3ZE0 - chains A and B of the 5 polymer chains in the assembly; structure by X-ray diffraction, 2.95 A resolution.

== Chain A ==
Name: Integrin alpha-iib
From: Homo sapiens
UniProtKB: P08514 (ITA2B_HUMAN); residues 1-457 here correspond to UniProt positions 32-488 (UniProt number = residue number + 31)
Amino-acid sequence (457 residues; each row starts with the number of its first residue):
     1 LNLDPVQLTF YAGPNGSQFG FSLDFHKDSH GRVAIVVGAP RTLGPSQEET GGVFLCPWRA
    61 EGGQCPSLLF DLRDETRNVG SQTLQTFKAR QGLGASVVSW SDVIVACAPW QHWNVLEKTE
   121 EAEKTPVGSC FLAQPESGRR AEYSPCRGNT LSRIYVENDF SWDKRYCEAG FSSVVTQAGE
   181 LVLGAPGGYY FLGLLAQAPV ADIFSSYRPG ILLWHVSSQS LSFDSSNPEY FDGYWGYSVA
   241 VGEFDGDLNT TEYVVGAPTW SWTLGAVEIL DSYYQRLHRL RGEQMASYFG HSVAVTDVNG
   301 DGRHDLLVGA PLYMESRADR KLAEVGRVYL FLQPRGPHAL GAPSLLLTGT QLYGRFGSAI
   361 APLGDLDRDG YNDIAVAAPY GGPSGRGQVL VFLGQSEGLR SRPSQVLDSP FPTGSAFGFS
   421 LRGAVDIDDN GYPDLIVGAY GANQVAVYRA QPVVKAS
Unresolved in the structure: 456-457
Cystine bridges: C56-C65, C107-C130, C146-C167
Metal / ion sites: Ca2+ site 1: E243, D245, D247, T250, E252; Ca2+ site 2: D297, N299, D301, R303, D305; Ca2+ site 3: D365, D367, D369, Y371, D373; Ca2+ site 4: D426, D428, N430, Y432, D434
UniProt features mapped onto this chain:
  - binding site (Ca(2+)): E243, D245, D247, T250, E252, D297, N299, D301, R303, D305, D365, D367, D369, Y371, D373, D426, D428, N430, Y432, D434
  - glycosylation (N-linked (GlcNAc...) asparagine): N15, N249

== Chain B ==
Name: Integrin beta-3
From: Homo sapiens
UniProtKB: P05106 (ITB3_HUMAN); residues 1-472 here correspond to UniProt positions 27-498 (UniProt number = residue number + 26)
Amino-acid sequence (472 residues; numbered 1 to 472; the number before each row is that of its first residue):
     1 GPNICTTRGV SSCQQCLAVS PMCAWCSDEA LPLGSPRCDL KENLLKDNCA PESIEFPVSE
    61 ARVLEDRPLS DKGSGDSSQV TQVSPQRIAL RLRPDDSKNF SIQVRQVEDY PVDIYYLMDL
   121 SYSMKDDLWS IQNLGTKLAT QMRKLTSNLR IGFGAFVDKP VSPYMYISPP EALENPCYDM
   181 KTTCLPMFGY KHVLTLTDQV TRFNEEVKKQ SVSRNRDAPE GGFDAIMQAT VCDEKIGWRN
   241 DASHLLVFTT DAKTHIALDG RLAGIVQPND GQCHVGSDNH YSASTTMDYP SLGLMTEKLS
   301 QKNINLIFAV TENVVNLYQN YSELIPGTTV GVLSMDSSNV LQLIVDAYGK IRSKVELEVR
   361 DLPEELSLSF NATCLNNEVI PGLKSCMGLK IGDTVSFSIE AKVRGCPQEK EKSFTIKPVG
   421 FKDSLIVQVT FDCDCACQAQ AEPNSHRCNN GNGTFECGVC RCGPGWLGSQ CE
Unresolved in the structure: 1, 467-472
Cystine bridges: C5-C23, C13-C435, C16-C38, C26-C49, C177-C184, C232-C273, C374-C386, C406-C433, C437-C457, C448-C460
Glycans and other covalent adducts: N-acetylglucosamine (NAG) linked to N99, N320, N371
Metal / ion sites: Mn2+ site 1: S121, S123, E220 (shared with 1 residue of chain I); Mn2+ site 2: S123, D126, D127, D251; Mn2+ site 3: D158, N215, D217, P219, E220
UniProt features mapped onto this chain:
  - region: C177 to C184 (Involved in CX3CL1-, NRG1-, FGF1- and IGF1-binding), Q267 to M287 (CX3CL1-binding)
  - binding site (Mg(2+)): S121, S123, E220
  - binding site (Ca(2+)): S123, D126, D127, D158, N215, D217, P219, E220, D251, M335
  - glycosylation (N-linked (GlcNAc...) asparagine): N99, N320, N371, N452

== How chain A and chain B interact ==
Contacting residue pairs - 63 pairs, chain A then chain B:
  R41(A) - G264(B)  hydrogen bond (side chain-backbone)
  W110(A) - R261(B)
  W110(A) - L262(B)  hydrogen bond (side chain-backbone)
  W110(A) - G264(B)
  H112(A) - S162(B)  hydrogen bond
  H112(A) - I167(B)
  E121(A) - S168(B)  hydrogen bond
  E121(A) - P169(B)
  E123(A) - S168(B)
  E123(A) - R216(B)  salt bridge
  K124(A) - I167(B)
  K124(A) - S168(B)  hydrogen bond (backbone-side chain)
  T125(A) - R216(B)
  P126(A) - S162(B)
  P126(A) - P163(B)  hydrophobic
  Y166(A) - R216(B)
  E168(A) - P163(B)
  E168(A) - L262(B)
  F171(A) - R261(B)
  Y190(A) - R216(B)  hydrogen bond (side chain-backbone)
  F191(A) - D217(B)
  F231(A) - K253(B)  hydrogen bond (backbone-side chain)
  D232(A) - P219(B)
  D232(A) - K253(B)  salt bridge
  Y234(A) - H255(B)
  Y234(A) - D259(B)
  Y234(A) - L262(B)  hydrophobic
  Y237(A) - L258(B)  hydrogen bond (side chain-backbone)
  Y237(A) - R261(B)
  T259(A) - I256(B)
  T259(A) - D259(B)
  W262(A) - K253(B)
  W262(A) - L317(B)
  T263(A) - Y321(B)  hydrogen bond
  M285(A) - L317(B)  hydrophobic
  M285(A) - N320(B)
  M285(A) - Y321(B)  hydrophobic
  M285(A) - L324(B)
  A286(A) - I256(B)  hydrophobic
  A286(A) - L292(B)  hydrophobic
  Y288(A) - I256(B)  hydrophobic
  Y288(A) - A257(B)
  Y288(A) - L258(B)  hydrogen bond (side chain-backbone)
  Y288(A) - D259(B)  hydrogen bond
  H291(A) - L258(B)
  H291(A) - R261(B)
  P311(A) - L258(B)  hydrophobic
  L312(A) - A257(B)
  L312(A) - L258(B)  hydrophobic
  M314(A) - G293(B)
  M314(A) - L324(B)  hydrophobic
  D319(A) - K384(B)  salt bridge
  K321(A) - E358(B)  salt bridge
  L322(A) - L324(B)
  E324(A) - S291(B)  hydrogen bond
  Y353(A) - G293(B)  hydrogen bond (side chain-backbone)
  Y353(A) - L294(B)
  Y353(A) - E297(B)  hydrogen bond
  R355(A) - L258(B)
  R355(A) - P268(B)
  Y380(A) - P268(B)
  F419(A) - R261(B)
  Y440(A) - V266(B)
Other interface residues (no listed pair), chain A (41 interface residues in all): Q18, F21, N114, Q284, R320
Other interface residues (no listed pair), chain B (34 interface residues in all): Y166, A218, A263, P326

== Summary ==
Chain A and chain B form an interface of 41 and 34 residues respectively, with 14 hydrogen bonds and 4 salt
bridges. Polar contacts include E123(A)-R216(B), D232(A)-K253(B) and D319(A)-K384(B). N-acetylglucosamine is
covalently linked to N99(B), N320(B) and N371(B).
Here chain A is Integrin alpha-iib and chain B is Integrin beta-3, both from Homo sapiens. Entry 3ZE0
(Integrin alphaIIB beta3 headpiece and RGD peptide complex) was determined by X-ray diffraction, deposited
together with 3ZDX, 3ZDY, 3ZDZ, 3ZE1 and 3ZE2.
